2H6B - chains A and B; structure by X-ray diffraction, 2.20 A resolution.

[Chain A (and B)]
Name: ChloroPhenol Reduction gene K
From: Desulfitobacterium hafniense
Notes: chain B of this document is another copy of the same molecule, construct and numbering; everything in this record applies to it too
UniProt: Q18R04 (Q18R04_DESHD); residues 1-232 here = UniProt positions 1-232
Amino-acid sequence (250 residues; each row starts with the number of its first residue):
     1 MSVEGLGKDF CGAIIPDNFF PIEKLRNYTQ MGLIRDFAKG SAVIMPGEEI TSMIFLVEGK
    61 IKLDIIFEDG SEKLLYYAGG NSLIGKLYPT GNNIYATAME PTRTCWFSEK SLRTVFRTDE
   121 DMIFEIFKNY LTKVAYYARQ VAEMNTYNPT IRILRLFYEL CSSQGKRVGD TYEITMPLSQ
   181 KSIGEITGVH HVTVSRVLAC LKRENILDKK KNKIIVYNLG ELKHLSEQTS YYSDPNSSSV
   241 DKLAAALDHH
Unresolved in the structure: 1-2, 230-238 (chain B: 1-8, 244-250)
Ligand contacts:
  - (3-chloro-4-hydroxyphenyl)acetic acid (3C4), molecule 1: Leu63, Leu75, Tyr76, Leu83, Ile84, Gly85, Lys86, Thr90, Asn92, Ile94, Tyr130, Lys133
  - (3-chloro-4-hydroxyphenyl)acetic acid (3C4), molecule 2: Leu131, Val134, Ala135
Reported in the primary citation:
  - binding site for (3-chloro-4-hydroxyphenyl)acetic acid: Tyr76, Gly85, Lys86, Thr90, Asn92, Tyr130, Leu131, Lys133, Val134
  - mutagenesis - Y76F (10-fold): decreased binding to (3-chloro-4-hydroxyphenyl)acetic acid
  - mutagenesis - C200S: increased binding to (3-chloro-4-hydroxyphenyl)acetic acid
  - specificity-determining residues: Lys133 (proposed by the authors, not directly observed)
  - conformationally variable residues (domain motion, loop rearrangement): Gly85, Ser108

[Interface between chain A and chain B]
Contacting residue pairs - 151 pairs, chain A then chain B:
  Phe10(A) - Cys200(B)  hydrophobic
  Phe10(A) - Leu201(B)  hydrophobic
  Phe10(A) - Leu225(B)  hydrophobic
  Cys11(A) - Arg196(B)  hydrogen bond (backbone-side chain)
  Cys11(A) - Cys200(B)  disulfide
  Ile15(A) - Leu225(B)  hydrophobic
  Arg35(A) - Lys242(B)
  Gly40(A) - Asn236(B)  hydrogen bond (backbone-side chain)
  Ser41(A) - Asn236(B)
  Ala42(A) - Asn236(B)
  Ala42(A) - Lys242(B)
  Val43(A) - Lys242(B)  hydrogen bond (backbone-side chain)
  Met45(A) - Tyr231(B)
  Met45(A) - Asn236(B)
  Met45(A) - Ser239(B)
  Met45(A) - Val240(B)
  Met45(A) - Lys242(B)
  Pro46(A) - Tyr231(B)
  Glu48(A) - Lys242(B)  salt bridge
  Met53(A) - Phe127(B)  hydrophobic
  Lys62(A) - Gln228(B)
  Ile65(A) - Arg139(B)
  Ile65(A) - Ala142(B)  hydrophobic
  Ile66(A) - Tyr232(B)
  Phe67(A) - Arg139(B)
  Phe67(A) - Ala142(B)  hydrophobic
  Phe67(A) - Glu143(B)
  Glu68(A) - Arg139(B)  salt bridge
  Gly70(A) - Tyr232(B)
  Glu72(A) - Thr229(B)
  Glu72(A) - Ser230(B)  hydrogen bond (side chain-backbone)
  Glu72(A) - Tyr231(B)  hydrogen bond (side chain-backbone)
  Lys73(A) - Ala142(B)
  Lys73(A) - Asn145(B)  hydrogen bond (side chain-backbone)
  Lys73(A) - Ile151(B)
  Lys73(A) - Glu227(B)  salt bridge
  Leu74(A) - Glu227(B)
  Leu75(A) - Ala138(B)
  Leu75(A) - Ala142(B)  hydrophobic
  Tyr77(A) - His224(B)  hydrogen bond
  Gly85(A) - Leu131(B)
  Leu87(A) - Leu131(B)
  Tyr88(A) - Phe124(B)
  Tyr88(A) - Lys128(B)
  Tyr88(A) - Leu131(B)
  Thr90(A) - Leu131(B)
  Thr90(A) - Ala135(B)
  Gly91(A) - Arg139(B)
  Asn92(A) - Ala135(B)  hydrogen bond (side chain-backbone)
  Asn92(A) - Arg139(B)  hydrogen bond
  Tyr95(A) - Tyr231(B)
  Tyr95(A) - Asp234(B)
  Tyr95(A) - Asn236(B)  hydrogen bond
  Thr97(A) - Asn236(B)
  Trp106(A) - Lys242(B)
  Glu109(A) - Phe124(B)
  Arg113(A) - Glu120(B)  salt bridge
  Arg113(A) - Asp121(B)  salt bridge
  Arg113(A) - Phe124(B)
  Phe116(A) - Ile123(B)  hydrophobic
  Phe116(A) - Phe124(B)  hydrophobic
  Phe116(A) - Phe127(B)  hydrophobic
  Arg117(A) - Glu120(B)  salt bridge
  Glu120(A) - Arg113(B)  salt bridge
  Glu120(A) - Arg117(B)  salt bridge
  Asp121(A) - Arg113(B)  salt bridge
  Ile123(A) - Phe116(B)  hydrophobic
  Ile123(A) - Ile123(B)  hydrophobic
  Phe124(A) - Leu87(B)  hydrophobic
  Phe124(A) - Tyr88(B)
  Phe124(A) - Glu109(B)
  Phe124(A) - Leu112(B)  hydrophobic
  Phe124(A) - Arg113(B)
  Phe124(A) - Phe116(B)  hydrophobic
  Ile126(A) - Phe127(B)  hydrophobic
  Phe127(A) - Met53(B)  hydrophobic
  Phe127(A) - Phe116(B)  hydrophobic
  Phe127(A) - Ile126(B)  hydrophobic
  Phe127(A) - Phe127(B)  hydrophobic
  Phe127(A) - Tyr130(B)  hydrophobic
  Lys128(A) - Tyr88(B)
  Tyr130(A) - Phe127(B)  hydrophobic
  Tyr130(A) - Tyr130(B)  hydrophobic
  Tyr130(A) - Leu131(B)
  Leu131(A) - Gly85(B)
  Leu131(A) - Tyr88(B)
  Leu131(A) - Thr90(B)
  Lys133(A) - Val134(B)
  Val134(A) - Tyr130(B)
  Val134(A) - Lys133(B)
  Val134(A) - Val134(B)  hydrophobic
  Ala135(A) - Thr90(B)
  Ala135(A) - Asn92(B)  hydrogen bond (backbone-side chain)
  Tyr137(A) - Tyr137(B)  hydrophobic
  Tyr137(A) - Ala138(B)
  Tyr137(A) - Val141(B)
  Ala138(A) - Leu75(B)
  Ala138(A) - Tyr137(B)  hydrophobic
  Arg139(A) - Phe67(B)
  Arg139(A) - Glu68(B)  salt bridge
  Arg139(A) - Gly91(B)
  Arg139(A) - Asn92(B)  hydrogen bond
  Gln140(A) - Val141(B)
  Val141(A) - Tyr137(B)
  Val141(A) - Gln140(B)
  Val141(A) - Val141(B)  hydrophobic
  Val141(A) - Met144(B)  hydrophobic
  Ala142(A) - Ile65(B)  hydrophobic
  Ala142(A) - Phe67(B)
  Ala142(A) - Lys73(B)
  Ala142(A) - Leu75(B)  hydrophobic
  Glu143(A) - Phe67(B)
  Met144(A) - Lys73(B)  hydrogen bond (backbone-side chain)
  Met144(A) - Met144(B)
  Met144(A) - Asn145(B)  hydrogen bond
  Asn145(A) - Lys73(B)
  Thr146(A) - Lys73(B)
  Thr146(A) - Met144(B)
  Asn148(A) - Ala13(B)
  Thr150(A) - Ile14(B)
  Arg196(A) - Phe10(B)
  Val197(A) - Ile14(B)  hydrophobic
  Cys200(A) - Phe10(B)  hydrophobic
  Cys200(A) - Cys11(B)  disulfide
  Cys200(A) - Ile15(B)
  Arg203(A) - Asp9(B)  salt bridge
  Arg203(A) - Cys11(B)  hydrogen bond
  Glu204(A) - Ile15(B)
  Asn218(A) - Lys60(B)
  Gly220(A) - Tyr77(B)  hydrogen bond (backbone-side chain)
  Gly220(A) - Met99(B)
  Glu221(A) - Ile15(B)
  Glu221(A) - Asp17(B)
  Glu221(A) - Lys60(B)  salt bridge
  Glu221(A) - Tyr77(B)
  Glu221(A) - Met99(B)
  His224(A) - Lys62(B)
  His224(A) - Tyr77(B)
  His224(A) - Met99(B)
  Leu225(A) - Ile14(B)
  Leu225(A) - Pro16(B)
  Leu225(A) - Tyr77(B)  hydrogen bond (backbone-side chain)
  Gln228(A) - Leu74(B)
  Val240(A) - Met144(B)
  Ala245(A) - Glu143(B)
  Ala246(A) - Ala13(B)  hydrophobic
  Ala246(A) - Glu143(B)
  Leu247(A) - Phe10(B)  hydrophobic
  Asp248(A) - Tyr147(B)  hydrogen bond
  His249(A) - Glu143(B)
  His249(A) - Thr146(B)  hydrogen bond
Interface residues without a listed pair, chain A (87 interface residues in all): Phe37, Ile44, Asp64, Lys86, Leu112, Leu154, Leu201, Ile206, Lys242, Leu243
Interface residues without a listed pair, chain B (77 interface residues in all): Lys86, Asn148, Thr150, Leu154, Val197, Ile206, Asp241
Inter-chain disulfides: Cys11(A)-Cys200(B), Cys200(A)-Cys11(B)
Interface features reported in the paper:
  - specific contacts: Cys11(A)-Cys200(B) (covalent link), Cys200(A)-Cys11(B) (covalent link)

[Summary]
Chain A and chain B form an interface of 87 and 77 residues respectively; the contacts include 2 disulfide
bonds, 19 hydrogen bonds and 12 salt bridges. Among the polar pairs are Glu48(A)-Lys242(B), Glu68(A)-Arg139(B)
and Lys73(A)-Glu227(B). The authors report contacts between Cys11(A) and Cys200(B) and Cys200(A) and Cys11(B).
The paper reports a binding site for (3-chloro-4-hydroxyphenyl)acetic acid at Tyr76(A), Gly85(A) and Lys86(A)
among others; Y76F of chain A reduces binding to (3-chloro-4-hydroxyphenyl)acetic acid.
Chain A and chain B are both ChloroPhenol Reduction gene K (Desulfitobacterium hafniense); the structure,
Crystal structure of oxidized CprK in complex with o-chlorophenolacetic acid, was determined by X-ray
diffraction (same publication as 2H6C).
